PDB entry 8VBP | X-ray diffraction, 2.80 A resolution | chains L and H

[Chain L]
Molecule: Bovine Fab Bess4 light chain
Source organism: Bos taurus
Notes: antibody fragment or engineered binder
Amino-acid sequence (216 residues; each row starts with the number of its first residue; note: 1 number in that range is skipped by the numbering (no residue carries it; nothing is unmodelled there); a row labelled like 27A-27B holds insertion residues (27A, then the next letters in order)):
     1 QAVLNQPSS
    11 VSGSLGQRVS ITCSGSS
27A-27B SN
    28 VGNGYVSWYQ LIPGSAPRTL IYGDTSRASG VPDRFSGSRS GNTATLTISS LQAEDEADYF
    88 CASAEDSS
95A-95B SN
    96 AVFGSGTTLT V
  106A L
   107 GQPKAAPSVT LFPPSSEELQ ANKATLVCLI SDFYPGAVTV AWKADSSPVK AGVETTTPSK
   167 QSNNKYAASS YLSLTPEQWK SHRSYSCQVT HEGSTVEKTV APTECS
Disordered / not traced: 1, 212
Cystine bridges: Cys23-Cys88, Cys134-Cys193

[Chain H]
Molecule: Bovine Fab Bess4 heavy chain
Source organism: Bos taurus
Notes: antibody fragment or engineered binder
Amino-acid sequence (267 residues; row label = number of the first residue in the row; note: 7 numbers in that range are skipped by the numbering (no residue carries them; nothing is unmodelled there); a row labelled like 82A-82C holds insertion residues (82A, then the next letters in order)):
     1 KVQLRESGPS LVKPSQTLSL TCTASGLTLS DKAVGWVRQA PGKALEWLGS IDTSGNTGYN
    61 PGLKSRLTIT KDSSKSQVSL SV
82A-82C SSV
    83 TTEDSATYYC TTVHQQTRNK V
   111 KSCPSGEDCG IGCCYHGCSA TDYGCWDGSS YAPYSYTYTY ELHVDTWGQG LLVTVSSAST
   171 KGPSVFPLAP SSKSTSGGTA ALGCLVKDYF PEPVTVSWNS CALTSGVHTF PAVLQSSGLY
   231 SLSSVVTVPS SSLGTQTYIC NVNHKPSNTK VDKRVEPKSC D
Disordered / not traced: 1, 111-147, 270-271
Cystine bridges: Cys22-Cys92, Cys194-Cys250

[Interface between chain L and chain H]
Pairs across the interface (65):
  Tyr32(L) - Arg100(H)
  Tyr32(L) - Thr149(H)  hydrogen bond
  Tyr32(L) - Tyr150(H)
  Tyr32(L) - Glu151(H)
  Ser34(L) - His153(H)
  Tyr36(L) - His153(H)
  Tyr36(L) - Val154(H)  hydrogen bond (side chain-backbone)
  Tyr36(L) - Trp157(H)
  Leu38(L) - Gln39(H)
  Leu38(L) - Leu45(H)  hydrophobic
  Ala43(L) - Gly158(H)
  Pro44(L) - Tyr91(H)
  Pro44(L) - Trp157(H)
  Thr46(L) - Val154(H)  hydrogen bond (side chain-backbone)
  Thr46(L) - Asp155(H)  hydrogen bond (side chain-backbone)
  Thr46(L) - Trp157(H)  hydrogen bond
  Tyr49(L) - Glu151(H)
  Tyr49(L) - His153(H)
  Gly50(L) - Arg100(H)
  Gly50(L) - Glu151(H)
  Phe87(L) - Gln39(H)
  Phe87(L) - Ala44(H)  hydrophobic
  Phe87(L) - Leu45(H)
  Ser95(L) - Leu152(H)
  Ser95A(L) - Gly58(H)
  Ala96(L) - Trp47(H)
  Phe98(L) - Leu45(H)
  Phe98(L) - Trp47(H)
  Gly99(L) - Ala44(H)
  Ser100(L) - Ala44(H)
  Thr116(L) - Ser184(H)
  Phe118(L) - Leu178(H)
  Phe118(L) - Ala179(H)
  Phe118(L) - Ala191(H)
  Pro119(L) - Lys268(H)
  Ser121(L) - Phe176(H)
  Ser121(L) - Pro177(H)
  Glu123(L) - Phe176(H)
  Glu123(L) - Pro177(H)
  Glu124(L) - Phe176(H)
  Lys129(L) - Phe176(H)
  Thr131(L) - Lys197(H)  hydrogen bond
  Val133(L) - Leu178(H)  hydrophobic
  Val133(L) - Ser233(H)
  Leu135(L) - Phe220(H)  hydrophobic
  Leu135(L) - Val235(H)  hydrophobic
  Glu160(L) - Leu224(H)
  Thr162(L) - Pro221(H)
  Thr162(L) - Val223(H)
  Ser165(L) - His218(H)
  Ser165(L) - Pro221(H)
  Lys166(L) - His218(H)
  Gln167(L) - His218(H)
  Ala173(L) - His218(H)
  Ala173(L) - Phe220(H)  hydrophobic
  Ala174(L) - Phe220(H)
  Ser175(L) - Phe220(H)
  Tyr177(L) - Leu195(H)  hydrophobic
  Tyr177(L) - Val223(H)  hydrophobic
  Tyr177(L) - Leu232(H)
  Tyr177(L) - Ser233(H)  hydrogen bond
  Ser179(L) - Lys197(H)  hydrogen bond
  Val206(L) - Lys183(H)
  Ala207(L) - Lys183(H)
  Cys211(L) - Lys268(H)  hydrogen bond
Also at the interface, not in a pair above, chain L (48 interface residues in all): Arg45, Ser53, Asn95B, Pro120, Ile136, Thr161, Thr163, Lys204, Glu210
Also at the interface, not in a pair above, chain H (47 interface residues in all): Val37, Glu46, Tyr59, Pro61, Gln98, Gln159, Ser174, Leu192, Asp198, Ala222, Gln225, Ser226, Lys263

[In short]
Chain L and chain H form an interface of 48 and 47 residues respectively, with 9 hydrogen bonds. Polar
contacts include Tyr32(L)-Thr149(H), Tyr36(L)-Val154(H) and Thr46(L)-Val154(H).
Chain L is Bovine Fab Bess4 light chain and chain H is Bovine Fab Bess4 heavy chain, both from Bos taurus; the
structure, Structure of bovine anti-HIV Fab Bess4, was determined by X-ray diffraction (same publication as
8TQ1, 8V4I, 8VBJ, 8VBK, 8VBL, 8VBM and 4 further entries).
